PDB entry 4OIQ | X-ray diffraction, 3.62 A resolution | chains A and C of the 9 polymer chains in the assembly

== Chain A ==
Protein: DNA-directed RNA polymerase subunit alpha
Organism: Thermus thermophilus
Notes: EC 2.7.7.6
UniProt: Q5SHR6 (RPOA_THET8); residue numbers follow UniProt; this construct covers 1-315
Amino-acid sequence (315 residues; row label = number of the first residue in the row):
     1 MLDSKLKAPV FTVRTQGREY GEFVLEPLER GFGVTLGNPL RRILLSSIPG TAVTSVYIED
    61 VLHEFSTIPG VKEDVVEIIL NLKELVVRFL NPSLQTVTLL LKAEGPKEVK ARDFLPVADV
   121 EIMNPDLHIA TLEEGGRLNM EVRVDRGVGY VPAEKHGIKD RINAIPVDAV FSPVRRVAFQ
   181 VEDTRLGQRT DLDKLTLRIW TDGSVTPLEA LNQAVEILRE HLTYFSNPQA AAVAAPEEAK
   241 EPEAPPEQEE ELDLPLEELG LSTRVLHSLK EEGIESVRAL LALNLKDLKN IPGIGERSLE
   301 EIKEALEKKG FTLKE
Not modelled in the structure: 1-3, 235-315

== Chain C ==
Protein: DNA-directed RNA polymerase subunit beta
Organism: Thermus thermophilus
Notes: EC 2.7.7.6
UniProt: Q8RQE9 (RPOB_THET8); residues 1-1119 here = UniProt positions 1-1119
Amino-acid sequence (1119 residues; row label = number of the first residue in the row):
     1 MEIKRFGRIR EVIPLPPLTE IQVESYRRAL QADVPPEKRE NVGIQAAFRE TFPIEEEDKG
    61 KGGLVLDFLE YRLGEPPFPQ DECREKDLTY QAPLYARLQL IHKDTGLIKE DEVFLGHIPL
   121 MTEDGSFIIN GADRVIVSQI HRSPGVYFTP DPARPGRYIA SIIPLPKRGP WIDLEVEPNG
   181 VVSMKVNKRK FPLVLLLRVL GYDQETLARE LGAYGELVQG LMDESVFAMR PEEALIRLFT
   241 LLRPGDPPKR DKAVAYVYGL IADPRRYDLG EAGRYKAEEK LGIRLSGRTL ARFEDGEFKD
   301 EVFLPTLRYL FALTAGVPGH EVDDIDHLGN RRIRTVGELM TDQFRVGLAR LARGVRERML
   361 MGSEDSLTPA KLVNSRPLEA AIREFFSRSQ LSQFKDETNP LSSLRHKRRI SALGPGGLTR
   421 ERAGFDVRDV HRTHYGRICP VETPEGANIG LITSLAAYAR VDELGFIRTP YRRVVGGVVT
   481 DEVVYMTATE EDRYTIAQAN TPLEGNRIAA ERVVARRKGE PVIVSPEEVE FMDVSPKQVF
   541 SVNTNLIPFL EHDDANRALM GSNMQTQAVP LIRAQAPVVM TGLEERVVRD SLAALYAEED
   601 GEVAKVDGNR IVVRYEDGRL VEYPLRRFYR SNQGTALDQR PRVVVGQRVR KGDLLADGPA
   661 SENGFLALGQ NVLVAIMPFD GYNFEDAIVI SEELLKRDFY TSIHIERYEI EARDTKLGPE
   721 RITRDIPHLS EAALRDLDEE GVVRIGAEVK PGDILVGRTS FKGESEPTPE ERLLRSIFGE
   781 KARDVKDTSL RVPPGEGGIV VRTVRLRRGD PGVELKPGVR EVVRVYVAQK RKLQVGDKLA
   841 NRHGNKGVVA KILPVEDMPH LPDGTPVDVI LNPLGVPSRM NLGQILETHL GLAGYFLGQR
   901 YISPIFDGAK EPEIKELLAQ AFEVYFGKRK GEGFGVDKRE VEVLRRAEKL GLVTPGKTPE
   961 EQLKELFLQG KVVLYDGRTG EPIEGPIVVG QMFIMKLYHM VEDKMHARST GPYSLITQQP
  1021 LGGKAQFGGQ RFGEMEVWAL EAYGAAHTLQ EMLTLKSDDI EGRNAAYEAI IKGEDVPEPS
  1081 VPESFRVLVK ELQALALDVQ TLDEKDNPVD IFEGLASKR
Not modelled in the structure: 57-62, 1119

== How chain A and chain C interact ==
Contacting residue pairs (78; chain A residue first):
  Glu22(A) with Phe934(C)
  Val34(A) with Arg939(C); Thr979(C)
  Asn38(A) with Gly977(C), hydrogen bond (side chain-backbone); Arg978(C), hydrogen bond (side chain-backbone); Thr979(C), hydrogen bond (side chain-backbone); Gly980(C)
  Arg41(A) with His860(C), hydrogen bond; Gly864(C)
  Arg42(A) with Glu856(C), hydrogen bond (side chain-backbone); Asp857(C), salt bridge; Gly977(C), hydrogen bond (side chain-backbone); Arg978(C)
  Leu45(A) with Val855(C), hydrophobic
  Ser46(A) with Glu856(C)
  Leu62(A) with Ile745(C), hydrophobic; Gly746(C)
  His63(A) with Ile745(C); Gly746(C); Ile799(C); Val800(C); Val801(C)
  Glu64(A) with Lys830(C), salt bridge
  Phe65(A) with Phe628(C); Ile703(C), hydrophobic; Ala828(C), hydrophobic; Gln829(C); Lys830(C)
  Thr67(A) with Asn609(C), hydrogen bond
  Ile68(A) with Asp607(C)
  Pro69(A) with Asp607(C)
  Gly70(A) with Asp607(C), hydrogen bond (backbone-side chain)
  Val71(A) with Asp607(C), hydrogen bond (backbone-side chain); Gly608(C), hydrogen bond (backbone-backbone)
  Lys72(A) with Gly608(C); Pro641(C); Arg642(C); Val643(C), hydrogen bond (side chain-backbone)
  Asp74(A) with Arg627(C), salt bridge; Arg640(C)
  Leu80(A) with Asp698(C)
  Lys83(A) with Lys696(C), hydrogen bond (side chain-backbone); Asp698(C), salt bridge
  Glu133(A) with Lys605(C); Val606(C), hydrogen bond (side chain-backbone); Arg610(C), salt bridge
  Tyr150(A) with Glu692(C); Leu695(C); Lys696(C); Lys832(C)
  Glu154(A) with Lys832(C), salt bridge
  Ile162(A) with Arg744(C)
  Asn163(A) with Arg744(C)
  Asp168(A) with Asp698(C); Lys832(C), salt bridge
  Arg176(A) with Asp863(C), hydrogen bond (side chain-backbone); Gly864(C); Thr865(C)
  Val177(A) with Gly864(C)
  Ala178(A) with Pro862(C); Asp863(C); Gly864(C)
  Phe179(A) with Arg939(C), hydrogen bond (backbone-side chain)
  Gln180(A) with Arg929(C); Gly935(C), hydrogen bond (side chain-backbone); Asp937(C)
  Val181(A) with Asp937(C), hydrogen bond (backbone-side chain); Lys938(C), hydrogen bond (backbone-backbone); Arg939(C)
  Glu182(A) with Phe934(C); Gly935(C), hydrogen bond (side chain-backbone)
  Asp183(A) with Lys938(C), salt bridge
  Asp191(A) with Lys938(C), salt bridge
  Leu192(A) with Lys938(C), hydrogen bond (backbone-side chain)
  Asp193(A) with Lys938(C), salt bridge
  Thr196(A) with Phe934(C)
  Arg198(A) with Glu932(C), salt bridge; Phe934(C)
Other interface residues (no listed pair), chain A (43 interface residues in all): Ser66, Val76, Val170, Trp200
Other interface residues (no listed pair), chain C (53 interface residues in all): Ile572, Arg573, Val644, Val645, Arg697, Val936, Asp976

== Overview ==
43 residues of chain A and 53 residues of chain C are in contact, with 20 hydrogen bonds and 11 salt bridges.
Among the polar pairs are Arg42(A)-Asp857(C), Glu64(A)-Lys830(C) and Asp74(A)-Arg627(C).
Here chain A is DNA-directed RNA polymerase subunit alpha and chain C is DNA-directed RNA polymerase subunit
beta, both from Thermus thermophilus. Entry 4OIQ (Crystal structure of Thermus thermophilus transcription
initiation complex soaked with GE23077 and rifampicin) was determined by X-ray diffraction together with 4MQ9,
4OIN, 4OIO, 4OIP and 4OIR from the same study.
